Entry 8SUW (electron microscopy, 3.15 A resolution); this record covers chains B and D of the 16 polymer chains in the assembly.

# Chain B (and D)
Molecule: SIR2-like domain-containing protein
From: Escherichia coli
Notes: chain D of this document is another copy of the same molecule, construct and numbering; everything in this record applies to it too
UniProtKB: A0A7B5N0T7 (A0A7B5N0T7_ECOLX); residue numbers follow UniProt; this construct covers 1-415
Sequence (415 residues; row label = number of the first residue in the row):
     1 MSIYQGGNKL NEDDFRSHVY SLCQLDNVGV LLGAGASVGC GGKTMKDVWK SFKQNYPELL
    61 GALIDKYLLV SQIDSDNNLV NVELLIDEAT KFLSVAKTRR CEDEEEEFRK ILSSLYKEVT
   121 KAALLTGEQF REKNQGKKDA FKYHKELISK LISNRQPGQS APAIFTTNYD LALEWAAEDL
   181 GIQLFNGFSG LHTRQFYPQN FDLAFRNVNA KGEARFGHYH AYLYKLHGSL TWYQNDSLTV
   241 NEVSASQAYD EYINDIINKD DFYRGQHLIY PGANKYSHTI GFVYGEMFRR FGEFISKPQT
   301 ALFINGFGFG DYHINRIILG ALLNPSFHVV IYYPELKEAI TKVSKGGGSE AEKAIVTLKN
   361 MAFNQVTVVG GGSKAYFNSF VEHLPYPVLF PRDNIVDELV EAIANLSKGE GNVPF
Unresolved in the structure: 1, 209-217, 392, 409-415 (chain D: 1, 211-216, 392, 409-415)
Small-molecule neighbours: Adenosine-5-Diphosphoribose (AR6; [(2R,3S,4R,5R)-5-(6-aminopurin-9-yl)-3,4-dihydroxy-oxolan-2-yl]methyl [hydroxy-[[(2R,3S,4R,5S)-3,4,5-trihydroxyoxolan-2-yl]methoxy]phosphoryl] hydrogen phosphate): Ala34, Gly35, Val38, Thr44, Met45, Glu83, Thr167, His227, Asn305, Gly306, Phe307, Gly308, Gly310, Asp311, Tyr333, Pro334, Ala375, Tyr376, Phe377
What the authors report for this chain:
  - catalytic residues: His227, Asp311, His313
  - mutagenesis - H227A, D311A, H313A: abolished catalytic activity on NAD+
  - mutagenesis - H227A, D311A, H313A: decreased catalytic activity on single-stranded DNA
  - mutagenesis - H227A: decreased growth

# Chain B / chain D interface
Contacting residue pairs - 16 pairs, chain B then chain D:
  Ser153(B) - Phe363(D)
  Ile182(B) - Leu323(D)  hydrophobic
  His218(B) - Leu323(D)
  Tyr219(B) - Leu323(D)
  Tyr219(B) - Pro325(D)
  Tyr219(B) - Phe363(D)  hydrophobic
  Tyr386(B) - Asn8(D)
  Pro387(B) - Asn364(D)  hydrogen bond (backbone-side chain)
  Leu389(B) - Asn364(D)
  Phe390(B) - His18(D)
  Phe390(B) - Ser21(D)
  Ile403(B) - Ala402(D)
  Ile403(B) - Asn405(D)
  Leu406(B) - Asn405(D)
  Ser407(B) - Asn405(D)  hydrogen bond
  Ser407(B) - Lys408(D)
Other interface residues (no listed pair), chain B (14 interface residues in all): Ser149, Val396, Ala404
Other interface residues (no listed pair), chain D (15 interface residues in all): His328, Ala362, Gln365, Asn394, Glu401

# Overview
14 residues of chain B face 15 of chain D across their interface, with 2 hydrogen bonds. Among the polar pairs
are Pro387(B)-Asn364(D) and Ser407(B)-Asn405(D). Ligands of chain B: Adenosine-5-Diphosphoribose. The paper
reports catalytic residues His227(B), Asp311(B) and His313(B); H227A, D311A and H313A of chain B abolish
catalytic activity on NAD+.
Both chains are SIR2-like domain-containing protein (Escherichia coli). Entry 8SUW (E. coli SIR2-HerA complex
(dodecamer SIR2 bound 4 protomers of HerA)) was determined by electron microscopy (same publication as 8SU9,
8SUB, 8SXX, 8UAE and 8UAF).
